6YWE - chains LL and aa of the 84 polymer chains in the assembly; structure by electron microscopy, 2.99 A resolution.

== Chain LL ==
Molecule: Ribosomal protein S12
Organism: Neurospora crassa
Reference sequence: A0A0B0DQD0 (A0A0B0DQD0_NEUCS); residue numbers follow UniProt; this construct covers 1-174
Amino-acid sequence (174 residues; each row starts with the number of its first residue):
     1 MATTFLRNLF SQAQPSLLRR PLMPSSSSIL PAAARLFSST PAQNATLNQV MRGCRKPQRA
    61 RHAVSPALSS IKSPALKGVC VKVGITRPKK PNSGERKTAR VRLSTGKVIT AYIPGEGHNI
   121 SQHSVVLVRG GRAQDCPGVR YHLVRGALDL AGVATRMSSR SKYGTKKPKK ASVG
Disordered / not traced: 1-44, 173-174

== Chain aa ==
Molecule: 16S rRNA
Organism: Neurospora crassa
Sequence (1864 nucleotides; numbered 1 to 1864; the number before each row is that of its first residue):
     1 GAUGUAAUAA AAAAAAUUUU UUUUAAUUUU AUAUUACAUC AAUAAAAAUA GAUGAGUUUG
    61 GUGAUGGCUC UGAUUGAACA CUGUCCAAAU ACUUGACACA UGCUAAUCGA ACGUUUAAUU
   121 UUGGCCUAAG AAAGGGGUUU CAUCGUGGCU UAAGCUAAGG GGUUUAUUGU GGCUUAAGCU
   181 AAGGUUUAAU CUUUGACUUA AGCGGGUGUU UUAGGGGAAC UUGUGCCCCU AAAACCUCUU
   241 AAUUAAAAGU GGUGUACAGG UGAGUAUAAU AUUUUUUCGC UUAACUUAAA GUGAAGGCAA
   301 AUCCUUCAUA UUGCAAAAGG AUAUCUUAGG CACCUGUUGA AAGGGGCCUA CUUAUAUUAU
   361 AUCCGCUUUA AGAGGAUGAG AAAAGUUUCA GAGAUAGGUA GUUGUUAAGG UCAUGGCUUA
   421 ACAAGCCAAU AAUUCUCUUA GUCGAAGCUG AAAAGGCUGA UCGACCACAU UGGGAAUGAA
   481 AAAAUCCCAA GGCAAAUAGG UACAGCAGUG AGGAAUCUUG GUCAAUGGGC CCACGCCUGA
   541 ACUGGUAACU UGGAGGAAUG AGGGGUCAAC UUUGCAAAUG GAUGAGUGAU CGUUAGAAGA
   601 UCCUUAGUCC CCUGGUCUUC UUGACACAUG AGGUAUAUAC UUCUAGUCCA UAUUGGGGGG
   661 AGACUCCACG UCGAUUUAUC GAGUAAAAUU CUGUAUACAU AUUGAUAAUG ACAAUAUGUA
   721 CAUUUGUCUU GACUAAUUAC GUGCCAGCAG UCGCGGCAAU ACGUAAGAGA CUAGUGUUAA
   781 UCAUCAUAAA UAGGUUUAAA GGGUACUCAG ACGGAAAAAU UCGCCCAAAU AUAGGGGACA
   841 AUUUUUCUAG AGUUUUAUGU AAGAAGGUCG UACUCUAGAG UGGAGAGAUA AAAUUCUGUG
   901 AUACCUAGGG GACGGGUAAA GGCGAAGGCA AUCUUUUAUG UAAAAACUGA CGUCGAAGGA
   961 CGAAGGCAAA GGGAACAAAA AGGAUUAGAU ACCCCAGUAG UCUUUGCAGA CAAUUAUGAA
  1021 UGCCAUAGGU UAGAUUUUUA AUUUAGUCUA UAAAUGAAAG UGUAAGCAUU UCACCUCAAG
  1081 AGUAAGGCGG CAACGCAGGA ACUGAAAUCA CUAGACCGUU UCUGACACCA GCAAUGAAGU
  1141 AUGUUAUUUA AUUCGGUGAC CCACGAAAAA CCUUACCACA AUUUGAAUAU UAAUAAUAAU
  1201 GAUAUUAUUU UUUAUGCUUG AUAUGGCAAG CACUCAAUUU UCCCCUCCCC GUAGGUUUGC
  1261 CGCGGGGGGG GAGAAAAAAG AAAAAUAAUG GAUAAUAUAG UAAAUACCAU AUUCCAACUA
  1321 UAUUUAAUUA UUAAUACAAG UGUUGCACGG CUGUCUUCAG UUGAUGUUGC GAAACUGUGG
  1381 UUCGUUCCAU GGAAUUAACG UAAACCCUUG CUUUAUUUGU AAAUAUUAUA AAGCAGUUCA
  1441 CCUUUAUAUA GGAAAUGAUA AAAGGGAUCA AGACAAGUCA UCAUGGCCUA AAUAUUGUGG
  1501 GCUAUAGACG UGCCACAUUU UCCUAAACAA AGAGAUGCAA AAAUGUGAAU UUUAGCUAAU
  1561 CUCAAAAAAU AGGAUAAAAA UAUACAAGGA UUGUAGUCUG AAAUUCGACU GCAUGAAUAA
  1621 GAAAUUGCUA GUAAUCGUGA AUCACCAUGA CACGGUGAAU AUUCCCUCGG AUUGGUACUA
  1681 ACCACUCGUC ACAUGCUGAA AGGAGUGCGU GCAAUAAGUU UGCUUUUCUG UUAUAAGUAA
  1741 GUAGACAUAU AGGUUUAGAU GUUAUAAUAG GAUCCUUCGU AUGCGCGGCU CUGAUUAGUG
  1801 UUAAGUCGAA AUACGGUUCG UGUAGUGGAA GUUGCACGGG ACUUAUCAAU GUUGAACAAU
  1861 ACGA
Disordered / not traced: 1-47, 126-236, 327-358, 563-667, 1195-1328
Ion coordination: Mg2+ site 1: U93, G262; Mg2+ site 2 near C257 (its only coordinating residue here); K+ site 1: G262, G264, G441; Mg2+ site 3: A263, G264, G441; Mg2+ site 4: G293, G319; Mg2+ site 5: U402, C417; Mg2+ site 6 near A460 (its only coordinating residue here); Mg2+ site 7: C503, A504; Mg2+ site 8: C523, U526, G527; Mg2+ site 9 near A524 (its only coordinating residue here); Mg2+ site 10 near C534 (its only coordinating residue here); Mg2+ site 11: U694, A695, U696; 49 more Mg2+ sites not listed; 11 more K+ sites not listed

== Chain LL / chain aa interface ==
Contacting residue pairs (126):
  Ala45(LL) - G793(aa)  base contact
  Ala45(LL) - G794(aa)  hydrogen bond to the base
  Ala45(LL) - C1074(aa)  base contact
  Thr46(LL) - U1071(aa)  base contact
  Thr46(LL) - C1072(aa)  hydrogen bond to the phosphate
  Asn48(LL) - A811(aa)  hydrogen bond to the sugar
  Asn48(LL) - U1071(aa)  phosphate contact
  Asn48(LL) - C1072(aa)  phosphate contact
  Gln49(LL) - C1072(aa)  base contact
  Gln49(LL) - A1073(aa)  hydrogen bond to the phosphate
  Gln49(LL) - C1074(aa)  base contact
  Val50(LL) - A790(aa)  phosphate contact
  Arg52(LL) - C1072(aa)  salt bridge to the phosphate
  Arg52(LL) - A1073(aa)  salt bridge to the phosphate
  Cys54(LL) - A788(aa)  base contact
  Arg55(LL) - A788(aa)  phosphate contact
  Arg55(LL) - A789(aa)  base contact
  Arg55(LL) - A790(aa)  salt bridge to the phosphate
  Arg55(LL) - G793(aa)  hydrogen bond to the base
  Arg55(LL) - C1075(aa)  base contact
  Arg55(LL) - U1076(aa)  base contact
  Lys56(LL) - A392(aa)  salt bridge to the phosphate
  Lys56(LL) - A788(aa)  hydrogen bond to the sugar
  Gln58(LL) - U787(aa)  base contact
  Gln58(LL) - A788(aa)  base contact
  Gln58(LL) - U1076(aa)  sugar contact
  Gln58(LL) - C1077(aa)  hydrogen bond to the phosphate
  Arg59(LL) - A1079(aa)  base contact
  Arg59(LL) - G1080(aa)  hydrogen bond to the base
  Arg59(LL) - A1100(aa)  salt bridge to the phosphate
  Arg61(LL) - G67(aa)  hydrogen bond to the phosphate
  Arg61(LL) - C68(aa)  salt bridge to the phosphate
  Arg61(LL) - C1077(aa)  salt bridge to the phosphate
  His62(LL) - U1103(aa)  base contact
  His62(LL) - G1104(aa)  hydrogen bond to the base
  Ser65(LL) - A779(aa)  phosphate contact
  Pro66(LL) - C1102(aa)  phosphate contact
  Ser69(LL) - A779(aa)  phosphate contact
  Ser69(LL) - A780(aa)  hydrogen bond to the phosphate
  Lys72(LL) - A779(aa)  sugar contact
  Lys72(LL) - A780(aa)  hydrogen bond to the phosphate
  Ser73(LL) - A514(aa)  base contact
  Ser73(LL) - A779(aa)  sugar contact
  Pro74(LL) - A78(aa)  sugar contact
  Pro74(LL) - A514(aa)  base contact
  Pro74(LL) - U778(aa)  hydrogen bond to the sugar
  Pro74(LL) - A779(aa)  sugar contact
  Ala75(LL) - A514(aa)  base contact
  Leu76(LL) - A514(aa)  phosphate contact
  Lys77(LL) - A514(aa)  hydrogen bond to the phosphate
  Lys89(LL) - U1802(aa)  phosphate contact
  Lys89(LL) - A1803(aa)  phosphate contact
  Lys90(LL) - A1803(aa)  hydrogen bond to the phosphate
  Pro91(LL) - C744(aa)  base contact
  Asn92(LL) - G753(aa)  hydrogen bond to the base
  Asn92(LL) - C754(aa)  hydrogen bond to the base
  Asn92(LL) - G755(aa)  base contact
  Ser93(LL) - C744(aa)  hydrogen bond to the phosphate
  Ser93(LL) - C745(aa)  hydrogen bond to the phosphate
  Ser93(LL) - G755(aa)  hydrogen bond to the base
  Gly94(LL) - C745(aa)  phosphate contact
  Gly94(LL) - A746(aa)  phosphate contact
  Glu95(LL) - A746(aa)  hydrogen bond to the phosphate
  Arg96(LL) - G747(aa)  hydrogen bond to the base
  Arg96(LL) - C748(aa)  base contact
  Lys97(LL) - G747(aa)  salt bridge to the phosphate
  Arg100(LL) - G1695(aa)  salt bridge to the phosphate
  Ser104(LL) - G513(aa)  phosphate contact
  Ser104(LL) - A514(aa)  hydrogen bond to the phosphate
  Tyr112(LL) - C748(aa)  hydrogen bond to the phosphate
  Pro114(LL) - C748(aa)  phosphate contact
  Gly115(LL) - G747(aa)  sugar contact
  Gly115(LL) - C748(aa)  hydrogen bond to the phosphate
  Glu116(LL) - A746(aa)  sugar contact
  Glu116(LL) - G747(aa)  phosphate contact
  Gly117(LL) - G747(aa)  phosphate contact
  Leu127(LL) - A514(aa)  sugar contact
  Arg129(LL) - U777(aa)  sugar contact
  Arg129(LL) - U778(aa)  sugar contact
  Gly130(LL) - U778(aa)  hydrogen bond to the sugar
  Gly130(LL) - A779(aa)  phosphate contact
  Gly131(LL) - U778(aa)  phosphate contact
  Gly131(LL) - A779(aa)  phosphate contact
  Arg132(LL) - U751(aa)  salt bridge to the phosphate
  Arg132(LL) - A1105(aa)  salt bridge to the phosphate
  Gln134(LL) - A749(aa)  base contact
  Gln134(LL) - G750(aa)  phosphate contact
  Gln134(LL) - U751(aa)  hydrogen bond to the phosphate
  Asp135(LL) - C748(aa)  base contact
  Asp135(LL) - A749(aa)  hydrogen bond to the base
  Pro137(LL) - U1103(aa)  phosphate contact
  Pro137(LL) - G1104(aa)  phosphate contact
  Pro137(LL) - U1801(aa)  sugar contact
  Gly138(LL) - U1103(aa)  phosphate contact
  Gly138(LL) - G1104(aa)  phosphate contact
  Arg140(LL) - U1103(aa)  salt bridge to the phosphate
  Arg140(LL) - G1104(aa)  salt bridge to the phosphate
  Val144(LL) - C79(aa)  sugar contact
  Gly146(LL) - A80(aa)  sugar contact
  Arg156(LL) - G763(aa)  salt bridge to the phosphate
  Arg156(LL) - U764(aa)  salt bridge to the phosphate
  Met157(LL) - U764(aa)  hydrogen bond to the phosphate
  Met157(LL) - A765(aa)  phosphate contact
  Ser158(LL) - U764(aa)  hydrogen bond to the phosphate
  Ser159(LL) - C728(aa)  phosphate contact
  Ser159(LL) - U729(aa)  hydrogen bond to the phosphate
  Arg160(LL) - C81(aa)  hydrogen bond to the sugar
  Arg160(LL) - U82(aa)  salt bridge to the phosphate
  Arg160(LL) - U727(aa)  salt bridge to the phosphate
  Arg160(LL) - C728(aa)  hydrogen bond to the phosphate
  Ser161(LL) - A80(aa)  hydrogen bond to the sugar
  Ser161(LL) - C81(aa)  sugar contact
  Ser161(LL) - U727(aa)  phosphate contact
  Ser161(LL) - C728(aa)  hydrogen bond to the phosphate
  Lys162(LL) - C728(aa)  phosphate contact
  Lys162(LL) - U729(aa)  salt bridge to the phosphate
  Lys162(LL) - G776(aa)  sugar contact
  Tyr163(LL) - C748(aa)  sugar contact
  Gly164(LL) - A80(aa)  hydrogen bond to the sugar
  Gly164(LL) - C81(aa)  sugar contact
  Thr165(LL) - C81(aa)  sugar contact
  Lys166(LL) - C81(aa)  salt bridge to the phosphate
  Lys166(LL) - U82(aa)  phosphate contact
  Lys167(LL) - U82(aa)  hydrogen bond to the phosphate
  Lys167(LL) - G726(aa)  salt bridge to the phosphate
  Lys167(LL) - U727(aa)  salt bridge to the phosphate
Interface residues without a listed pair, chain LL (69 interface residues in all): Leu47, Pro57, Ala63, Val64, Leu68, Cys136, Thr155
Interface residues without a listed pair, chain aa (62 interface residues in all): A77, U781, A1078, C1696

== Summary ==
69 residues of chain LL and 62 residues of chain aa are in contact; the contacts include 37 hydrogen bonds and
21 salt bridges. Polar pairs include Ala45(LL)-G794(aa), Arg55(LL)-G793(aa) and Arg59(LL)-G1080(aa). U93(aa)
and G262(aa) form the Mg2+ site 1.
Chain LL is Ribosomal protein S12 and chain aa is 16S rRNA, both from Neurospora crassa; the structure, The
structure of the mitoribosome from Neurospora crassa in the P/E tRNA bound state, was determined by electron
microscopy together with 6YW5, 6YWS, 6YWV, 6YWX and 6YWY from the same study.
